Entry 9JI0 (X-ray diffraction, 2.69 A resolution); this record covers chains A and C of the 5 polymer chains in the assembly.

== Chain A (and C) ==
Protein: 3-hydroxyacyl-CoA dehydrogenase, NAD binding domain protein
Organism: Faecalibacterium duncaniae (strain DSM 17677 / JCM 31915 / A2-165)
Notes: EC 1.1.1.157; chain C of this document is another copy of the same molecule, construct and numbering; everything in this record applies to it too
UniProt: C7H5K9 (C7H5K9_FAED2); residue numbers follow UniProt; this construct covers 1-290
Amino-acid sequence (290 residues; numbered 1 to 290; the number before each row is that of its first residue):
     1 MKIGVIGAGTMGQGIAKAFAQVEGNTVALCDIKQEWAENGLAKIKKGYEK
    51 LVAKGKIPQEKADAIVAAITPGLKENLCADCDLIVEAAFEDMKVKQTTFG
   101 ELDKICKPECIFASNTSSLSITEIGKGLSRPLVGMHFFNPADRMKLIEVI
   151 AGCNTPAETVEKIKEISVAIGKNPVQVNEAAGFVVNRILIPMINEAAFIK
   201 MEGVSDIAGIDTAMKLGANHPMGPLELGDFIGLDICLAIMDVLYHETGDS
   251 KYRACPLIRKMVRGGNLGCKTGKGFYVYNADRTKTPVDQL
Disordered / not traced: 290
From the paper describing this entry:
  - catalytic residues: H136 (proposed by the authors, not directly observed)

== Interface between chain A and chain C ==
Pairs across the interface (78):
  M144(A) - L216(C)
  M144(A) - G217(C)
  L146(A) - A213(C)
  L146(A) - L216(C)  hydrophobic
  L146(A) - G217(C)
  V175(A) - S205(C)
  V175(A) - G209(C)
  V175(A) - T212(C)
  V175(A) - A213(C)  hydrophobic
  Q176(A) - V204(C)
  Q176(A) - S205(C)  hydrogen bond (backbone-side chain)
  V177(A) - V204(C)
  N178(A) - G203(C)  hydrogen bond (side chain-backbone)
  N178(A) - V204(C)  hydrogen bond (backbone-backbone)
  A180(A) - V204(C)  hydrophobic
  F183(A) - V204(C)
  V184(A) - I210(C)
  V184(A) - A213(C)  hydrophobic
  V185(A) - A213(C)
  V185(A) - M214(C)  hydrophobic
  R187(A) - E195(C)  salt bridge
  R187(A) - F198(C)
  R187(A) - I199(C)
  R187(A) - E202(C)  salt bridge
  R187(A) - V204(C)
  I188(A) - A196(C)  hydrophobic
  I188(A) - I199(C)  hydrophobic
  I188(A) - M214(C)  hydrophobic
  L189(A) - A218(C)  hydrophobic
  L189(A) - H220(C)
  M192(A) - I188(C)  hydrophobic
  M192(A) - M192(C)  hydrophobic
  E195(A) - R187(C)  salt bridge
  E195(A) - K251(C)  salt bridge
  E195(A) - Y252(C)  hydrogen bond
  A196(A) - I188(C)  hydrophobic
  F198(A) - K251(C)
  I199(A) - F183(C)
  I199(A) - R187(C)
  I199(A) - I188(C)  hydrophobic
  E202(A) - R187(C)  salt bridge
  G203(A) - N178(C)  hydrogen bond (backbone-side chain)
  V204(A) - Q176(C)
  V204(A) - V177(C)
  V204(A) - N178(C)  hydrogen bond (backbone-backbone)
  V204(A) - A180(C)  hydrophobic
  V204(A) - F183(C)
  V204(A) - R187(C)
  S205(A) - V175(C)
  S205(A) - Q176(C)  hydrogen bond (side chain-backbone)
  S205(A) - V184(C)
  G209(A) - V175(C)
  I210(A) - V184(C)  hydrophobic
  T212(A) - V175(C)
  A213(A) - L146(C)
  A213(A) - V184(C)  hydrophobic
  A213(A) - V185(C)
  M214(A) - V184(C)
  M214(A) - V185(C)  hydrophobic
  M214(A) - I188(C)  hydrophobic
  L216(A) - M144(C)
  L216(A) - L146(C)  hydrophobic
  L216(A) - N173(C)
  G217(A) - L146(C)
  A218(A) - L189(C)  hydrophobic
  N219(A) - P221(C)
  H220(A) - L189(C)
  H220(A) - H220(C)
  P221(A) - A218(C)
  P221(A) - N219(C)
  P221(A) - H220(C)
  D249(A) - R253(C)  salt bridge
  K251(A) - E195(C)  salt bridge
  K251(A) - F198(C)
  K251(A) - K251(C)
  K251(A) - R253(C)
  Y252(A) - E195(C)  hydrogen bond
  R253(A) - D249(C)  salt bridge
Also at the interface, not in a pair above, chain A (41 interface residues in all): F138, N173, D206, P224
Also at the interface, not in a pair above, chain C (41 interface residues in all): F138, K145, P224

== Overview ==
The chain A/chain C interface involves 41 residues from each chain; the contacts include 8 hydrogen bonds and
8 salt bridges. Polar pairs include R187(A)-E195(C), R187(A)-E202(C) and E195(A)-K251(C). From the paper: the
catalytic residue H136(A).
Chain A and chain C are both 3-hydroxyacyl-CoA dehydrogenase, NAD binding domain protein (Faecalibacterium
duncaniae (strain DSM 17677 / JCM 31915 / A2-165)); the structure, 3-Hydroxybutyryl-CoA dehydrogenase, was
determined by X-ray diffraction (same publication as 9JHE, 9JHZ and 9JHY).
